Entry 2EZ8 (X-ray diffraction, 1.96 A resolution); this record covers chains A and B.

Chain A (and B):
Name: Pyruvate oxidase
Organism: Lactobacillus plantarum
Notes: EC 1.2.3.3; chain B of this document is another copy of the same molecule, construct and numbering; everything in this record applies to it too
UniProtKB: P37063 (POXB_LACPL); residues 1-603 here = UniProt positions 1-603
Chain sequence (603 residues; row label = number of the first residue in the row):
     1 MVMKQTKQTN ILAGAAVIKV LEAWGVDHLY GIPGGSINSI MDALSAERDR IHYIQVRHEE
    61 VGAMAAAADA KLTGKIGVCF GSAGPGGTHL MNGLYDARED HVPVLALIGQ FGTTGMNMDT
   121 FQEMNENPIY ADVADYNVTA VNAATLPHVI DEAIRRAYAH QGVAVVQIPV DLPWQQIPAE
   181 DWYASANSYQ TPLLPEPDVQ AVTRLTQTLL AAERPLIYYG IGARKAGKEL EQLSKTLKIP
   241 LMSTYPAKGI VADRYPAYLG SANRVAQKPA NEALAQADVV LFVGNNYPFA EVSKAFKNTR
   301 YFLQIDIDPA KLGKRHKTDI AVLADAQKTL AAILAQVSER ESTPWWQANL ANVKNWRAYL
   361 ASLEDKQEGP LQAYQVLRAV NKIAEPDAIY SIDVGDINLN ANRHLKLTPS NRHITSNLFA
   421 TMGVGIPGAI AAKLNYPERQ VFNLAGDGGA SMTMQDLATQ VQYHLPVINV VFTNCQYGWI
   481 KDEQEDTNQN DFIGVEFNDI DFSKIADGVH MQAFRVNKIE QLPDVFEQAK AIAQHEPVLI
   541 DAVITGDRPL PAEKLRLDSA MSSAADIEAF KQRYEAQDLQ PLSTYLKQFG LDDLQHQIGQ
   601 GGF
Unresolved in the structure: 1-8, 594-603
Differences from the reference sequence: engineered mutation Trp479 (Phe in P37063)
Ion coordination: Mg2+: Asp447, Asn474, Gln476 (together with 2-lactylthiamin diphosphate); Na+: Met452, Gln455
Ligand contacts:
  - FAD (flavin-adenine dinucleotide): His101, Phe121, Gly220, Ile221, Gly222, Thr244, Tyr245, Pro246, Ser261, Ala262, Asn263, Arg264, Val265, Gly284, Asn285, Asn286, Tyr287, Pro288, Phe289, Ile305, Asp306, Ile307, Asp308, Lys311, Ala324, Asp325, Ala326, Val394, Gly395, Asn398, Thr415, Ser416, Asn417, Leu418, Ala420, Trp479
  - pyruvic acid (PYR): Leu555, Arg556, Leu557, Asp558, Met561, Ser562, Pro581
  - 2-lactylthiamin diphosphate (TDL; 3-[(4-amino-2-methylpyrimidin-5-yl)methyl]-2-(1-carboxy-1-hydroxyethyl)-5-(2-{[hydroxy(phosphonooxy)phosphoryl]oxy}ethyl)-4-methyl-1,3-thiazol-3-ium): Ile32, Pro33, Gly34, Gly35, Glu59, Ser82, Pro85, Gly86, His89, Asn92, Phe121, Gln122, Val394, Gly395, Asp396, Ile397, Ala420, Thr421, Met422, Gly446, Asp447, Gly448, Gly449, Met452, Asn474, Gln476, Tyr477, Gly478, Trp479, Ile480, Glu483
Swiss-Prot annotation at these positions:
  - binding site (Mg(2+)): Asp447, Asn474, Gln476

How chain A and chain B interact:
Residue-residue contacts (57; chain A residue first):
  His148(A) with Glu291(B), salt bridge; Lys314(B)
  Glu152(A) with Lys314(B), salt bridge
  Arg155(A) with Pro309(B); Ala310(B), hydrogen bond (side chain-backbone); Leu312(B); Lys314(B)
  Ala159(A) with Ala310(B), hydrophobic
  Tyr183(A) with Gly313(B), hydrogen bond (side chain-backbone); Lys314(B), hydrogen bond (side chain-backbone); Arg315(B); His316(B), hydrogen bond (side chain-backbone); Lys317(B)
  Ser185(A) with Leu312(B); Gly313(B)
  Asn187(A) with Thr318(B), hydrogen bond (side chain-backbone)
  Ser188(A) with Leu312(B); Gly313(B); Thr318(B); Ala321(B)
  Gln190(A) with Pro309(B); Leu312(B); Leu323(B)
  Thr191(A) with Leu323(B)
  Leu193(A) with Leu323(B)
  Leu194(A) with Pro195(B)
  Pro195(A) with Pro192(B), hydrophobic; Leu193(B)
  Glu196(A) with Leu193(B), hydrogen bond (backbone-backbone); Pro195(B)
  Pro197(A) with Leu193(B)
  Asp198(A) with Leu193(B)
  Glu291(A) with His148(B), salt bridge
  Pro309(A) with Arg155(B); Ala159(B), hydrophobic
  Ala310(A) with Arg155(B), hydrogen bond (backbone-side chain); Ala159(B), hydrophobic
  Leu312(A) with Arg155(B); Ser185(B); Ser188(B); Gln190(B)
  Gly313(A) with Tyr183(B), hydrogen bond (backbone-side chain); Ser185(B); Ser188(B)
  Lys314(A) with His148(B), hydrogen bond (backbone-side chain); Glu152(B), salt bridge; Arg155(B); Tyr183(B), hydrogen bond (backbone-side chain)
  Arg315(A) with Tyr183(B)
  His316(A) with Tyr183(B), hydrogen bond (backbone-side chain)
  Lys317(A) with Tyr183(B)
  Thr318(A) with Asn187(B), hydrogen bond (backbone-side chain); Ser188(B)
  Ala321(A) with Ser188(B); Gln190(B), hydrogen bond (backbone-side chain)
  Leu323(A) with Gln190(B), hydrogen bond (backbone-side chain); Pro192(B)
Interface residues without a listed pair, chain A (32 interface residues in all): His160, Tyr189, Pro192, Val322
Interface residues without a listed pair, chain B (29 interface residues in all): His160, Ala184, Thr191, Leu194, Ala324

In short:
32 residues of chain A and 29 residues of chain B are in contact; the contacts include 14 hydrogen bonds and 4
salt bridges. Among the polar pairs are His148(A)-Glu291(B), Glu152(A)-Lys314(B) and Arg155(A)-Ala310(B).
Bound to chain A: 2-lactylthiamin diphosphate, flavin-adenine dinucleotide and pyruvic acid.
Both chains are Pyruvate oxidase (Lactobacillus plantarum). Entry 2EZ8 (Pyruvate oxidase variant F479W in
complex with reaction intermediate 2-lactyl-thiamin diphosphate) was determined by X-ray diffraction (same
publication as 2EZ4, 2EZ9, 2EZT and 2EZU).
